Entry 4YA8 (X-ray diffraction, 3.30 A resolution); this record covers chain A.

[Chain A]
Molecule: Plasmepsin-2
From: Plasmodium falciparum
Notes: EC 3.4.23.39
Reference sequence: P46925 (PLM2_PLAFA); residues 1-329 here correspond to UniProt positions 125-453 (UniProt number = residue number + 124)
Sequence (329 residues; numbered 1 to 329; the number before each row is that of its first residue):
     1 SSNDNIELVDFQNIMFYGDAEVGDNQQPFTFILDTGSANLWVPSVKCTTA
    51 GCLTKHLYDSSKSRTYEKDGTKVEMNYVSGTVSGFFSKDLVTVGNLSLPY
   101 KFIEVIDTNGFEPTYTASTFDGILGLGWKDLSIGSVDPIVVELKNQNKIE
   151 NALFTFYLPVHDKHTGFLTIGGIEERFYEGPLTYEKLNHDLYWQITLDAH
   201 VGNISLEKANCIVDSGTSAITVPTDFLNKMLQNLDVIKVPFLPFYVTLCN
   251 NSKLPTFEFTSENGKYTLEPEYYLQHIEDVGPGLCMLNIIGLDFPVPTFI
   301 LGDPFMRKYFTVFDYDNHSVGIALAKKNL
Disulfide bonds: Cys-47/Cys-52, Cys-249/Cys-285
Sequence notes: engineered mutation Ser-205 (Met329 in P46925)
Small-molecule neighbours: 49W (N'-[(2S,3S)-3-hydroxy-1-phenyl-4-{[2-(pyridin-2-yl)propan-2-yl]amino}butan-2-yl]-N,N-dipropyl-5-(pyridin-1(2H)-yl)benzene-1,3-dicarboxamide): Ile-14, Met-15, Ile-32, Asp-34, Gly-36, Ser-37, Tyr-77, Val-78, Ser-79, Phe-111, Thr-114, Ile-123, Tyr-192, Ile-212, Asp-214, Gly-216, Thr-217, Ser-218, Thr-221, Ile-290, Leu-292, Phe-294, Ile-300
Curated features (UniProtKB/Swiss-Prot):
  - active site: Asp-34, Asp-214
What the authors report for this chain:
  - conformationally variable residues (loop rearrangement): Asp-10 to Phe-16, Gln-275 to Met-286
  - binding site for 49W: Ser-79, Asp-214, Gly-216, Thr-217, Ser-218
  - catalytic residues: Asp-34, Asp-214 (citing earlier work)

[Overview]
Ligands of chain A: compound 49W. Curated annotation (UniProt) lists active-site residues Asp-34 and Asp-214.
The paper reports catalytic residues Asp-34 and Asp-214; a binding site for 49W at Ser-79, Asp-214 and Gly-216
among others.
Chain A is Plasmepsin-2 (Plasmodium falciparum); the structure, structure of plasmepsin II from Plasmodium
Falciparum complexed with inhibitor PG394, was determined by X-ray diffraction (same publication as 4Y6M).
